9B3U - chains A and B of the 4 polymer chains in the assembly; structure by electron microscopy, 2.40 A resolution.

== Chain A (and B) ==
Molecule: Transient receptor potential cation channel subfamily V member 2
Organism: Rattus norvegicus
Notes: chain B of this document is another copy of the same molecule, construct and numbering; everything in this record applies to it too
UniProtKB: Q9WUD2 (TRPV2_RAT); residue numbers follow UniProt; this construct covers 1-761
Sequence (761 residues; each row starts with the number of its first residue):
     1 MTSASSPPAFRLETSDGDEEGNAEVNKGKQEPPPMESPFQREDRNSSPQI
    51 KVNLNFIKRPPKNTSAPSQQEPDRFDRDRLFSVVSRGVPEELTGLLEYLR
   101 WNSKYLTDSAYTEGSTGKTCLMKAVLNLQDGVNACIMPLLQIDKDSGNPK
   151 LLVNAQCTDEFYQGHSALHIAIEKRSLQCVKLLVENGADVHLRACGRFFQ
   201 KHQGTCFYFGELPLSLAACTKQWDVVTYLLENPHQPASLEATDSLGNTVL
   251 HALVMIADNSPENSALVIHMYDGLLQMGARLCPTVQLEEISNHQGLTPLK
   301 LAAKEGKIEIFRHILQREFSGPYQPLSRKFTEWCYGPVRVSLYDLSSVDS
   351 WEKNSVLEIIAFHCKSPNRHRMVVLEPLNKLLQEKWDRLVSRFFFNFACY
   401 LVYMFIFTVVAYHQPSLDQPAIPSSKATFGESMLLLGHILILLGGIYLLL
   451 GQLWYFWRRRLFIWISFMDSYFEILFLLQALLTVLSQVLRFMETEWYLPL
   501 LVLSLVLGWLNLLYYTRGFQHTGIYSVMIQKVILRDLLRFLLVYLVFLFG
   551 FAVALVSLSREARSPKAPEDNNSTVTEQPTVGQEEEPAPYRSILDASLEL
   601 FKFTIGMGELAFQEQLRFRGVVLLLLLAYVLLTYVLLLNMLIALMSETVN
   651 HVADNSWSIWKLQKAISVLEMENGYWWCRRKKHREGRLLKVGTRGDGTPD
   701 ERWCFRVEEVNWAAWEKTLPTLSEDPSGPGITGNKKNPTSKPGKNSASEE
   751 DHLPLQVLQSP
Not modelled in the structure: 1-73, 418-428, 564-588, 695-698, 720-761 (chain B: 1-73, 418-428, 564-588, 696-698, 720-761)
Small-molecule neighbours:
  - PEX (1,2-didecanoyl-sn-glycero-3-phosphoethanolamine): F395, N396, C399, Y400, Y403, L443, G444, Y447, L448, Q452, E473, F476, Y514, Y515, Y675, W676, W677
  - 4-(dipropylsulfamoyl)benzoic acid (RTO), molecule 1: K118, L126, Y162, H165, I170, K174, F198, F199
  - 4-(dipropylsulfamoyl)benzoic acid (RTO), molecule 2: E332, W333, C334, Y335

== Chain A / chain B interface ==
Contacting residue pairs (99):
  W333(A) - Y162(B)
  W333(A) - F198(B)  hydrophobic
  Y335(A) - H165(B)
  Y335(A) - H169(B)
  Y335(A) - E173(B)
  Y335(A) - F198(B)  hydrophobic
  Y335(A) - F199(B)  hydrophobic
  Y335(A) - F207(B)  hydrophobic
  Y335(A) - L216(B)
  G336(A) - E173(B)  hydrogen bond (backbone-side chain)
  G336(A) - F207(B)
  P337(A) - F207(B)
  V338(A) - F198(B)  hydrophobic
  V338(A) - C206(B)
  T408(A) - V553(B)
  A411(A) - S557(B)  hydrogen bond (backbone-side chain)
  Y412(A) - V556(B)  hydrophobic
  Y412(A) - S557(B)
  Y412(A) - R560(B)  hydrogen bond (backbone-side chain)
  Y412(A) - I593(B)  hydrophobic
  S416(A) - E561(B)  hydrogen bond
  L417(A) - E561(B)  hydrogen bond (backbone-side chain)
  L417(A) - R617(B)
  E495(A) - R617(B)  salt bridge
  E495(A) - F618(B)
  W496(A) - F618(B)  hydrophobic
  L498(A) - L558(B)  hydrophobic
  P499(A) - L558(B)
  P499(A) - F618(B)  hydrophobic
  V502(A) - A554(B)
  V502(A) - S557(B)
  V502(A) - L625(B)  hydrophobic
  L505(A) - V553(B)  hydrophobic
  V506(A) - G550(B)
  V506(A) - F551(B)  hydrophobic
  V506(A) - A554(B)  hydrophobic
  W509(A) - V546(B)
  W509(A) - G550(B)
  L510(A) - F547(B)  hydrophobic
  L513(A) - V543(B)  hydrophobic
  L513(A) - V546(B)  hydrophobic
  L513(A) - F547(B)  hydrophobic
  H521(A) - R535(B)
  H521(A) - R539(B)  hydrogen bond (backbone-side chain)
  T522(A) - L542(B)
  Y525(A) - D536(B)
  Y525(A) - R539(B)
  Y525(A) - F540(B)
  Y525(A) - M640(B)
  M528(A) - R539(B)
  M528(A) - A643(B)
  I529(A) - N639(B)
  I529(A) - M640(B)  hydrophobic
  Q530(A) - N639(B)
  K531(A) - N639(B)  hydrogen bond (backbone-side chain)
  K531(A) - I642(B)
  K531(A) - S646(B)  hydrogen bond
  V532(A) - N639(B)  hydrogen bond (backbone-side chain)
  V532(A) - I642(B)  hydrophobic
  L537(A) - V635(B)  hydrophobic
  L594(A) - F612(B)  hydrophobic
  L598(A) - L610(B)  hydrophobic
  L598(A) - A611(B)  hydrophobic
  L598(A) - F612(B)
  F601(A) - L610(B)  hydrophobic
  F601(A) - L627(B)  hydrophobic
  F601(A) - V630(B)  hydrophobic
  K602(A) - L610(B)  hydrogen bond (side chain-backbone)
  T604(A) - Y634(B)
  I605(A) - F603(B)  hydrophobic
  I605(A) - G606(B)
  I605(A) - G608(B)
  I605(A) - L610(B)  hydrophobic
  I605(A) - V630(B)  hydrophobic
  I605(A) - Y634(B)
  G606(A) - G606(B)
  M607(A) - G606(B)
  M607(A) - M607(B)  hydrophobic
  M607(A) - G608(B)
  M607(A) - E609(B)
  L641(A) - L638(B)  hydrophobic
  L644(A) - L638(B)  hydrophobic
  M645(A) - I642(B)  hydrophobic
  T648(A) - I642(B)
  T648(A) - S646(B)  hydrogen bond (backbone-side chain)
  V649(A) - M645(B)  hydrophobic
  H651(A) - V649(B)
  H651(A) - N650(B)  hydrogen bond
  H651(A) - H651(B)  hydrogen bond
  E708(A) - T205(B)  hydrogen bond
  V710(A) - C206(B)
  W712(A) - F207(B)  hydrophobic
  W712(A) - Y208(B)
  W712(A) - I256(B)  hydrophobic
  W715(A) - T220(B)
  E716(A) - N263(B)  hydrogen bond
  L719(A) - R175(B)
  L719(A) - T220(B)
  L719(A) - K221(B)
Interface residues without a listed pair, chain A (55 interface residues in all): C334, Q414, P415, T516, M640, K717
Interface residues without a listed pair, chain B (68 interface residues in all): K174, F209, C219, E262, V621, L623, L631, L632, L636

== Summary ==
55 residues of chain A face 68 of chain B across their interface; the contacts include 15 hydrogen bonds and 1
salt bridge. Among the polar pairs are E495(A)-R617(B), G336(A)-E173(B) and A411(A)-S557(B). Ligands of chain
A: compound PEX and 4-(dipropylsulfamoyl)benzoic acid.
Chain A and chain B are both Transient receptor potential cation channel subfamily V member 2 (Rattus
norvegicus); the structure, Rat TRPV2 WT bound to probenecid, was determined by electron microscopy (same
publication as 9B3V, 9B3W, 9B3X, 9B3Y and 9B3Z).
